PDB entry 5FX5 | X-ray diffraction, 1.70 A resolution | chain A

== Chain A ==
Name: Rhinovirus 3C protease
Organism: Human rhinovirus 2
Notes: EC 2.4.22.28; fragment: 3c protease, residues 1508-1687
Reference sequence: P04936 (POLG_HRV2); residues 1-180 here correspond to UniProt positions 1508-1687 (UniProt number = residue number + 1507)
Sequence (182 residues; row label = number of the first residue in the row; numbers below 1 keep their minus sign (Gly-1 is residue -1)):
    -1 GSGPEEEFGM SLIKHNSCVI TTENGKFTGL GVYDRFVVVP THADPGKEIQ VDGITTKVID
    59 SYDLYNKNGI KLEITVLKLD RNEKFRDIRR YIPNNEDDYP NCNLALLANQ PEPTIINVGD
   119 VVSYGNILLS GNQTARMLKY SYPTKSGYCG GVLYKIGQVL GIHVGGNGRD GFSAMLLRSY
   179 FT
Disordered / not traced: -1 to 0
Covalently attached groups: compound HOV linked to Cys147
Differences from the reference sequence: expression tag (-1 to 0)
Residues lining bound ligands: HOV (ethyl (4R)-4-[[(2S,3R)-1-[(2S)-3-methyl-2-[(5-methyl-1,2-oxazol-3-yl)carbonylamino]butanoyl]-3-phenyl-pyrrolidin-2-yl]carbonylamino]-5-[(3S)-2-oxidanylidenepyrrolidin-3-yl]pentanoate): Asn22, Gly23, Lys24, Phe25, His40, Glu71, Asn107, Ile125, Leu126, Leu127, Ser128, Asn130, Thr142, Lys143, Ser144, Gly145, Tyr146, His161, Val162, Gly163, Gly164, Asn165, Phe170
Curated features (UniProtKB/Swiss-Prot):
  - active site (For protease 3C activity): His40, Glu71, Cys147

== Summary ==
Compound HOV is covalently linked to Cys147. Curated annotation (UniProt) lists 3 active-site residues.
Chain A is Rhinovirus 3C protease (Human rhinovirus 2); the structure, Novel inhibitors of human rhinovirus 3C
protease, was determined by X-ray diffraction together with 5FX6 from the same study.
